PDB entry 9NAB | electron microscopy, 2.54 A resolution | chains A and C of the 4 polymer chains in the assembly

# Chain A
Molecule: Integrin beta-1
Organism: Homo sapiens
UniProt: P05556 (ITB1_HUMAN); residue numbers follow UniProt; this construct covers 21-465
Amino-acid sequence (498 residues; row label = number of the first residue in the row):
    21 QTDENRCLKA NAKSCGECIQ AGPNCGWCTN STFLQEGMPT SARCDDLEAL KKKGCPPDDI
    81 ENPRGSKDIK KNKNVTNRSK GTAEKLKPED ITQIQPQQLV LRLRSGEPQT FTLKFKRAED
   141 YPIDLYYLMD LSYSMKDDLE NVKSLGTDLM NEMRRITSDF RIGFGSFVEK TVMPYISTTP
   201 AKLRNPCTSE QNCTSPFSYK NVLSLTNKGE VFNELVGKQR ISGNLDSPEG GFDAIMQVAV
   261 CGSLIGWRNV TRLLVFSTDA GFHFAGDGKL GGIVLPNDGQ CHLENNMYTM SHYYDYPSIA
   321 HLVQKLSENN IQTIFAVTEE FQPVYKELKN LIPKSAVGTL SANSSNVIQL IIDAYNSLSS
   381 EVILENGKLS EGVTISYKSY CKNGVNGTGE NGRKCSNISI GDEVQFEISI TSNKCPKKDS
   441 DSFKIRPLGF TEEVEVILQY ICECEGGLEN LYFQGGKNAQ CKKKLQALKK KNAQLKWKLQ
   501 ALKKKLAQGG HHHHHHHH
Disordered / not traced: 21-84, 98-110, 434-439, 461-518
Differences from the reference sequence: expression tag (466-518)
Disulfides: Cys-207/Cys-213, Cys-261/Cys-301, Cys-401/Cys-415

# Chain C
Molecule: IgG light chain
Organism: Mus musculus
Amino-acid sequence (214 residues; row label = number of the first residue in the row):
    29 DIQMTQSPAS LSASLGDIVS IECLASEGIS NNLAWHQQKP GKSPQLLIYG AHSLHDGVPS
    89 RFSGSGSGTQ YSLKISGMQP EDEGVYYCQQ GYKYPITFGG GTKLELKRTV AAPSVFIFPP
   149 SDEQLKSGTA SVVCLLNNFY PREAKVQWKV DNALQSGNSQ ESVTEQDSKD STYSLSSTLT
   209 LSKADYEKHK VYACEVTHQG LSSPVTKSFN RGEC
Disordered / not traced: 29, 140-158, 171-185, 208-242
Disulfides: Cys-51/Cys-116

# Interface between chain A and chain C
Residue-residue contacts - 9 pairs, chain A then chain C:
  Thr-167(A) with Tyr-120(C), hydrogen bond (side chain-backbone)
  Asn-171(A) with Ser-58(C); Asn-60(C), hydrogen bond; Gly-119(C); Tyr-120(C), hydrogen bond (side chain-backbone)
  Arg-174(A) with Ser-58(C), hydrogen bond (side chain-backbone); Asn-59(C), hydrogen bond
  Arg-175(A) with Ser-58(C), hydrogen bond
  Glu-230(A) with Tyr-122(C), hydrogen bond
Also at the interface, not in a pair above, chain A (7 interface residues in all): Asp-168, Glu-172

# Overview
7 residues of chain A face 6 of chain C across their interface, with 7 hydrogen bonds. Polar pairs include
Thr-167(A)/Tyr-120(C), Asn-171(A)/Asn-60(C) and Asn-171(A)/Tyr-120(C).
Here chain A is Integrin beta-1 (Homo sapiens) and chain C is IgG light chain (Mus musculus). Entry 9NAB
(Cryo-EM structure of the alpha5beta1 integrin headpiece with OS2966 Fab) was determined by electron
microscopy.
